Entry 3EPF (electron microscopy, 9.00 A resolution (very low resolution: no residue pairs are listed; an interface is given only as per-side residue counts)); this record covers chains 1 and 2 of the 5 polymer chains in the assembly.

[Chain 1]
Molecule: Protein VP1
From: Poliovirus type 2
UniProt: P06210 (POLG_POL2L); residues 24-301 here correspond to UniProt positions 602-879 (UniProt number = residue number + 578)
Amino-acid sequence (278 residues; each row starts with the number of its first residue):
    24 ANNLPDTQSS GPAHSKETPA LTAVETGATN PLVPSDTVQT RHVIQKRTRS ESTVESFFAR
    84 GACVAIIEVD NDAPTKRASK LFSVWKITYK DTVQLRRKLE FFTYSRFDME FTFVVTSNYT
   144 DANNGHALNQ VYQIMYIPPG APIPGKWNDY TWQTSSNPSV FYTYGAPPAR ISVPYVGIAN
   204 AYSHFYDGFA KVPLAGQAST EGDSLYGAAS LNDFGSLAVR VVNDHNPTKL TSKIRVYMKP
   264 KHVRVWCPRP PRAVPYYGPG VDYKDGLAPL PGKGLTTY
Not modelled in the structure: 96-101
Swiss-Prot annotation at these positions:
  - site: Tyr301 (Cleavage)
Residues lining bound ligands: SC4 (1[2-chloro-4-methoxy-phenyl-oxymethyl]-4-[2,6-dichloro-phenyl-oxymethyl]-benzene): Ile110, Thr111, Tyr112, Leu122, Ser128, Phe130, Met132, Phe134, Phe136, Tyr159, Pro181, Val183, Ile194, Val196, Val199, Tyr205, His207, Phe237, Leu240

[Chain 2]
Molecule: Protein VP2
From: Poliovirus type 2
UniProt: P06210 (POLG_POL2L); residues 10-271 here correspond to UniProt positions 79-340 (UniProt number = residue number + 69)
Amino-acid sequence (262 residues; each row starts with the number of its first residue):
    10 SVRVMQLTLG NSTITTQEAA NSVVAYGRWP EYIKDSEANP VDQPTEPDVA ACRFYTLDTV
    70 TWRKESRGWW WKLPDALKDM GLFGQNMFYH YLGRAGYTVH VQCNASKFHQ GALGVFAVPE
   130 MCLAGDSTTH MFTKYENANP GEKGGEFKGS FTLDTNATNP ARNFCPVDYL FGSGVLAGNA
   190 FVYPHQIINL RTNNCATLVL PYVNSLSIDS MTKHNNWGIA ILPLAPLDFA TESSTEIPIT
   250 LTIAPMCCEF NGLRNITVPR TQ
Sequence notes: conflict Val11 (Asp80 in P06210)
Swiss-Prot annotation at these positions:
  - site: Gln271 (Cleavage)

[How chain 1 and chain 2 interact]
At this resolution (9 A) residue pairs are not listed: 52 residues of chain 1 and 61 of chain 2 lie at the interface.

[In short]
The interface between chain 1 and chain 2 involves 52 residues on one side and 61 on the other. Bound to chain
1: compound SC4.
Here chain 1 is Protein VP1 and chain 2 is Protein VP2, both from Poliovirus type 2. Entry 3EPF (CryoEM
structure of poliovirus receptor bound to poliovirus type 2) was determined by electron microscopy together
with 3URO, 3EPC and 3EPD from the same study.
